6KP2 - chains A and B; structure by X-ray diffraction, 1.97 A resolution.

[Chain A (and B)]
Name: Bifunctional dihydrofolate reductase-thymidylate synthase
Source organism: Plasmodium falciparum
Notes: engineered mutation(s): N51I+C59R+S108N+I164L; chain B of this document is another copy of the same molecule, construct and numbering; everything in this record applies to it too
UniProt: D9N170 (D9N170_PLAFA); residues 1-608 here = UniProt positions 1-608
Amino-acid sequence (608 residues; numbered 1 to 608; the number before each row is that of its first residue):
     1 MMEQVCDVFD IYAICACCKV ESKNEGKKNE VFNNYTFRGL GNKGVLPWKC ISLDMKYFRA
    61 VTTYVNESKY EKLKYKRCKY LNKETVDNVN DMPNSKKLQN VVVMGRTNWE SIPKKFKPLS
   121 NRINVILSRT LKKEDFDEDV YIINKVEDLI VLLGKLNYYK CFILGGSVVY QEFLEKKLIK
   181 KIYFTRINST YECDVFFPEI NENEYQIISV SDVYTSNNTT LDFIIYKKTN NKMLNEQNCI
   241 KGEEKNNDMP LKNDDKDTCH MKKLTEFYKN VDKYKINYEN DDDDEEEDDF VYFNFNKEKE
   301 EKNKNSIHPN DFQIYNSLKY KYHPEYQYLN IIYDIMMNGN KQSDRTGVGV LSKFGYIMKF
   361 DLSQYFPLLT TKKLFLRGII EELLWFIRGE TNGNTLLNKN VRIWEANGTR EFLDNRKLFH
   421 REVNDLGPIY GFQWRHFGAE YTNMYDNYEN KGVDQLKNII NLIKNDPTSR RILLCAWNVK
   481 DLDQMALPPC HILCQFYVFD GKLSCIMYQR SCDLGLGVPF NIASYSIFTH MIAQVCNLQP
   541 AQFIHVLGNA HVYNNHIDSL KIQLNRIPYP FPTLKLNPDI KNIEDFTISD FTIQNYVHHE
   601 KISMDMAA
Not modelled in the structure: 1-3, 22-28, 84-95, 230-285, 298-303, 345-347, 608 (chain B: 1-3, 22-29, 89-96, 230-282, 299-302)
Small-molecule neighbours:
  - DQ3 (5-(3-chlorophenyl)-6-(3-phenoxypropyl)pyrimidine-2,4-diamine): I14, C15, A16, L46, D54, M55, F58, M104, N108, I112, F116, L119, L164, Y170, T185
  - NADPH (NDP; NADPH dihydro-nicotinamide-adenine-dinucleotide phosphate): C15, A16, L40, G41, N42, G44, V45, L46, W48, G105, R106, T107, N108, S111, L127, S128, R129, T130, L131, N144, K145, V146, L164, G165, G166, S167, V168, V169, Y170, E172, V195

[Chain A / chain B interface]
Pairs across the interface (168; chain A residue first):
  Y12(A) - E285(B)  hydrogen bond
  L53(A) - F295(B)
  L53(A) - N296(B)
  K56(A) - F295(B)
  K56(A) - N296(B)  hydrogen bond
  Y57(A) - Y292(B)
  Y57(A) - F293(B)
  Y57(A) - F295(B)  hydrophobic
  V61(A) - Y292(B)  hydrophobic
  Y64(A) - D288(B)
  Y64(A) - V291(B)
  Y64(A) - Y292(B)  hydrophobic
  K69(A) - D284(B)  salt bridge
  K69(A) - E287(B)  salt bridge
  K69(A) - D288(B)  salt bridge
  Y159(A) - D288(B)  hydrogen bond
  K160(A) - D288(B)  salt bridge
  K160(A) - Y292(B)  hydrogen bond
  K180(A) - E285(B)
  K181(A) - E285(B)  salt bridge
  K181(A) - E286(B)  salt bridge
  K181(A) - D289(B)  salt bridge
  Y183(A) - D289(B)  hydrogen bond
  Y183(A) - Y292(B)  hydrophobic
  I208(A) - E286(B)
  S209(A) - F293(B)
  V210(A) - F293(B)
  S211(A) - F293(B)
  Y214(A) - F295(B)
  F223(A) - F293(B)
  F223(A) - F295(B)  hydrophobic
  I225(A) - D289(B)
  I225(A) - F293(B)  hydrophobic
  K227(A) - E286(B)  salt bridge
  E286(A) - I208(B)
  E286(A) - K227(B)  salt bridge
  E286(A) - K319(B)
  E286(A) - Y320(B)  hydrogen bond (backbone-side chain)
  E287(A) - K69(B)  salt bridge
  D288(A) - Y64(B)
  D288(A) - K69(B)  salt bridge
  D288(A) - Y159(B)  hydrogen bond
  D288(A) - K160(B)  salt bridge
  D289(A) - K181(B)  salt bridge
  D289(A) - Y183(B)  hydrogen bond
  D289(A) - I225(B)
  F290(A) - Y320(B)
  F290(A) - Y322(B)
  V291(A) - Y64(B)
  Y292(A) - Y57(B)
  Y292(A) - V61(B)  hydrophobic
  Y292(A) - Y64(B)  hydrophobic
  Y292(A) - K160(B)  hydrogen bond
  Y292(A) - Y183(B)  hydrophobic
  F293(A) - Y57(B)
  F293(A) - S209(B)
  F293(A) - V210(B)
  F293(A) - S211(B)
  F293(A) - F223(B)
  F293(A) - I225(B)  hydrophobic
  F293(A) - Y322(B)  hydrophobic
  F295(A) - L53(B)
  F295(A) - K56(B)
  F295(A) - Y57(B)  hydrophobic
  F295(A) - F223(B)  hydrophobic
  N296(A) - L53(B)
  N296(A) - K56(B)  hydrogen bond
  K319(A) - E286(B)
  Y320(A) - E286(B)  hydrogen bond (side chain-backbone)
  Y320(A) - F290(B)
  Y322(A) - F290(B)
  Y322(A) - F293(B)  hydrophobic
  N340(A) - Y497(B)  hydrogen bond
  N340(A) - F499(B)
  K341(A) - F499(B)
  Q342(A) - Y497(B)
  Q342(A) - V498(B)  hydrogen bond (side chain-backbone)
  Q342(A) - F499(B)
  S343(A) - T468(B)
  S352(A) - Y497(B)  hydrogen bond
  K353(A) - Y497(B)
  F354(A) - K359(B)  hydrogen bond (backbone-side chain)
  F354(A) - Q495(B)
  F354(A) - F496(B)
  F354(A) - Y497(B)  hydrophobic
  F354(A) - S504(B)
  F354(A) - C505(B)
  F354(A) - I506(B)  hydrophobic
  F354(A) - I544(B)
  G355(A) - K359(B)  hydrogen bond (backbone-side chain)
  G355(A) - I506(B)
  I357(A) - G355(B)
  I357(A) - I357(B)  hydrophobic
  K359(A) - F354(B)  hydrogen bond (side chain-backbone)
  K359(A) - G355(B)  hydrogen bond (side chain-backbone)
  R416(A) - R471(B)
  F437(A) - N478(B)
  F437(A) - V479(B)  hydrophobic
  F437(A) - K480(B)
  G438(A) - K480(B)
  V453(A) - V479(B)  hydrophobic
  Q455(A) - V479(B)
  T468(A) - S343(B)
  R470(A) - D344(B)  salt bridge
  R470(A) - R510(B)  hydrogen bond (backbone-side chain)
  R470(A) - S511(B)  hydrogen bond
  R470(A) - N549(B)
  R470(A) - H551(B)
  R470(A) - Y553(B)  hydrogen bond
  R471(A) - R345(B)
  R471(A) - R416(B)
  R471(A) - P488(B)
  R471(A) - R510(B)
  L473(A) - W477(B)  hydrophobic
  L473(A) - I492(B)  hydrophobic
  L473(A) - R510(B)
  C475(A) - W477(B)
  C475(A) - V479(B)  hydrophobic
  W477(A) - L473(B)  hydrophobic
  W477(A) - C475(B)
  N478(A) - F437(B)
  V479(A) - F437(B)  hydrophobic
  V479(A) - V453(B)  hydrophobic
  V479(A) - Q455(B)
  K480(A) - F437(B)
  K480(A) - G438(B)  hydrogen bond (side chain-backbone)
  P488(A) - R471(B)
  I492(A) - L473(B)  hydrophobic
  I492(A) - L493(B)  hydrophobic
  L493(A) - I492(B)  hydrophobic
  L493(A) - L493(B)  hydrophobic
  Q495(A) - F354(B)
  Q495(A) - Y508(B)  hydrogen bond
  Q495(A) - R510(B)  hydrogen bond (side chain-backbone)
  Q495(A) - G548(B)
  F496(A) - F354(B)
  Y497(A) - N340(B)  hydrogen bond
  Y497(A) - Q342(B)
  Y497(A) - S352(B)  hydrogen bond
  Y497(A) - K353(B)
  Y497(A) - F354(B)  hydrophobic
  Y497(A) - N549(B)
  V498(A) - Q342(B)  hydrogen bond (backbone-side chain)
  F499(A) - K304(B)
  F499(A) - N340(B)
  F499(A) - K341(B)
  F499(A) - Q342(B)
  S504(A) - F354(B)
  C505(A) - F354(B)
  I506(A) - F354(B)  hydrophobic
  I506(A) - G355(B)
  I506(A) - Y508(B)
  I506(A) - G548(B)
  Y508(A) - Q495(B)  hydrogen bond
  Y508(A) - I506(B)
  R510(A) - R470(B)  hydrogen bond (side chain-backbone)
  R510(A) - R471(B)
  R510(A) - L473(B)
  R510(A) - Q495(B)  hydrogen bond (backbone-side chain)
  S511(A) - R470(B)  hydrogen bond
  I544(A) - F354(B)
  V546(A) - V546(B)  hydrophobic
  G548(A) - Q495(B)
  G548(A) - I506(B)
  N549(A) - R470(B)
  N549(A) - Y497(B)
  H551(A) - R470(B)
  Y553(A) - R470(B)  hydrogen bond
Also at the interface, not in a pair above, chain A (84 interface residues in all): A60, F162, D344, V350, Y356, L487, L547
Also at the interface, not in a pair above, chain B (85 interface residues in all): A60, F162, Y214, Y356, L487, L547

[In short]
The interface between chain A and chain B involves 84 residues on one side and 85 on the other; the contacts
include 32 hydrogen bonds and 14 salt bridges. Polar contacts include K69(A)-D284(B), K69(A)-E287(B) and
K69(A)-D288(B). Ligands of chain A: NADPH and compound DQ3.
Both chains are Bifunctional dihydrofolate reductase-thymidylate synthase (Plasmodium falciparum). Entry 6KP2
(Quadruple mutant plasmodium falciparum dihydrofolate reductase complexed with B10042) was determined by X-ray
diffraction (same publication as 6KOT, 6KP7 and 6KPR).
